PDB entry 5B5G | X-ray diffraction, 1.50 A resolution | chains A and C of the 4 polymer chains in the assembly

[Chain A (and C)]
Protein: Streptavidin
From: Streptomyces avidinii
Notes: chain C of this document is another copy of the same molecule, construct and numbering; everything in this record applies to it too
UniProtKB: P22629 (SAV_STRAV); residues 16-135 here correspond to UniProt positions 40-159 (UniProt number = residue number + 24)
Chain sequence (120 residues; numbered 16 to 135; the number before each row is that of its first residue):
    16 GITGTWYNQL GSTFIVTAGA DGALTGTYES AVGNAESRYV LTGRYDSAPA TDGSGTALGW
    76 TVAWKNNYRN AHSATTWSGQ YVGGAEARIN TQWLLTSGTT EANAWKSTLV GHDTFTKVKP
Residues lining bound ligands:
  - sulfite ion (SO3), molecule 1: S45, V47, G48, N49, A50, W79, A86, S88, L110
  - sulfite ion (SO3), molecule 2: V47, W79, T90, W92, W108, L110, D128
  - sulfite ion (SO3), molecule 3: W108, V125, G126, H127
  - sulfite ion (SO3), molecule 4: A119, W120, S122, T123

[Interface between chain A and chain C]
Residue-residue contacts (15):
  V47(A) - W120(C)
  G48(A) - W120(C)
  W108(A) - W120(C)
  L109(A) - V125(C)  hydrophobic
  W120(A) - W108(C)
  W120(A) - L110(C)  hydrophobic
  K121(A) - L124(C)
  T123(A) - L124(C)
  T123(A) - V125(C)  hydrogen bond (backbone-backbone)
  L124(A) - K121(C)
  L124(A) - T123(C)
  L124(A) - L124(C)  hydrophobic
  V125(A) - L109(C)  hydrophobic
  V125(A) - T123(C)  hydrogen bond (backbone-backbone)
  V125(A) - V125(C)  hydrophobic
Interface residues without a listed pair, chain A (11 interface residues in all): L25, L110
Interface residues without a listed pair, chain C (9 interface residues in all): L25

[Summary]
Chain A and chain C form an interface of 11 and 9 residues respectively; the contacts include 2 hydrogen
bonds. Its one hydrogen bond, T123(A)-V125(C), is backbone to backbone. Chain A binds 4 copies of sulfite ion.
Chain A and chain C are both Streptavidin (Streptomyces avidinii); the structure, Crystal structure of
ALiS4-Streptavidin complex, was determined by X-ray diffraction together with 5B5F from the same study.
